Entry 4DW1 (X-ray diffraction, 2.80 A resolution); this record covers chain A.

Chain A:
Molecule: P2X purinoceptor
From: Danio rerio
UniProt: Q6NYR1 (Q6NYR1_DANRE); numbering as in UniProt (aligned over 28-365)
Chain sequence (340 residues; row label = number of the first residue in the row):
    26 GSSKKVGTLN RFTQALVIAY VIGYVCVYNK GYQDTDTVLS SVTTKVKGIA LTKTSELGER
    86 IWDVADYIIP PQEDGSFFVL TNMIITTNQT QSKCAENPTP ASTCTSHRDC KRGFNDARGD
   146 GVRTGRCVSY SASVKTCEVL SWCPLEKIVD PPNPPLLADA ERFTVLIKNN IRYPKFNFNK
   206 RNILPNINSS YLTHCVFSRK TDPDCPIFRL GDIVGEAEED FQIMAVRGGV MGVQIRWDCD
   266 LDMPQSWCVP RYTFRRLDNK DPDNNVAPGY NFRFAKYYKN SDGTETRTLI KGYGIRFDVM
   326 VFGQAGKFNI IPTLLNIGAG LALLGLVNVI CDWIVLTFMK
Not modelled in the structure: 26-35, 360-365
Differences from the reference sequence: expression tag (26-27); engineered mutation K78 (Asn in Q6NYR1), R187 (Asn in Q6NYR1), R252 (His in Q6NYR1)
Cystine bridges: C119-C168, C129-C152, C135-C162, C220-C230, C264-C273
Covalently attached groups: N-acetylglucosamine (NAG) linked to N113, N213
Ligand contacts: ATP (adenosine-5'-triphosphate): K70, V71, K72, R143, T189, V190, L191, L217, T218, I232, A292, P293, N296, R298, K316
From the paper describing this entry:
  - binding site for ATP: K70, K72, T189, L191, K193, L217, I232, N296, R298, K316
  - binding site for glycerol: K193
  - conformationally variable residues (domain motion, helix shift): D59, G350
  - self-association interface (contacts with another copy of this molecule); pairs are residue here / residue on that copy: L346-I355, L346, I355

Summary:
Chain A binds ATP. N-acetylglucosamine is covalently linked to N113 and N213. The paper reports a binding site
for ATP at K70, K72 and T189 among others; a binding site for glycerol at K193.
Chain A is P2X purinoceptor (Danio rerio); the structure, Crystal structure of the ATP-gated P2X4 ion channel
in the ATP-bound, open state at 2.8 Angstroms, was determined by X-ray diffraction (same publication as 4DW0).
